1AL0 - chains 1 and F of the 7 polymer chains in the assembly; structure by X-ray diffraction, 3.50 A resolution.

[Chain 1]
Molecule: Scaffolding protein gpd
From: Enterobacteria phage phiX174
Reference sequence: P69486 (VGD_BPPHX); residues 2-152 here correspond to UniProt positions 1-151 (UniProt number = residue number - 1)
Amino-acid sequence (152 residues; row label = number of the first residue in the row):
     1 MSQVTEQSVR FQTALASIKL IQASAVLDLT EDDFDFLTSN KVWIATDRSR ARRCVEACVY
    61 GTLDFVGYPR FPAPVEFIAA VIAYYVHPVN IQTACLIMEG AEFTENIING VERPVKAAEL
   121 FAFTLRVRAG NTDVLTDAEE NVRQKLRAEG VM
Disordered / not traced: 1-5, 149-152

[Chain F]
Molecule: Capsid protein gpf
From: Enterobacteria phage phiX174
Reference sequence: P03641 (VGF_BPPHX); residue numbers follow UniProt; this construct covers 1-426
Amino-acid sequence (426 residues; row label = number of the first residue in the row):
     1 SNIQTGAERM PHDLSHLGFL AGQIGRLITI STTPVIAGDS FEMDAVGALR LSPLRRGLAI
    61 DSTVDIFTFY VPHRHVYGEQ WIKFMKDGVN ATPLPTVNTT GYIDHAAFLG TINPDTNKIP
   121 KHLFQGYLNI YNNYFKAPWM PDRTEANPNE LNQDDARYGF RCCHLKNIWT APLPPETELS
   181 RQMTTSTTSI DIMGLQAAYA NLHTDQERDY FMQRYRDVIS SFGGKTSYDA DNRPLLVMRS
   241 NLWASGYDVD GTDQTSLGQF SGRVQQTYKH SVPRFFVPEH GTMFTLALVR FPPTATKEIQ
   301 YLNAKGALTY TDIAGDPVLY GNLPPREISM KDVFRSGDSS KKFKIAEGQW YRYAPSYVSP
   361 AYHLLEGFPF IQEPPSGDLQ ERVLIRHHDY DQCFQSVQLL QWNSQVKFNV TVYRNLPTTR
   421 DSIMTS
Disordered / not traced: 1-3, 422-426
Differences from the reference sequence: conflict Arg-216 (His in P03641)

[How chain 1 and chain F interact]
Pairs across the interface - 8 pairs, chain 1 then chain F:
  Ser-49(1) with Lys-297(F)
  Arg-52(1) with Glu-373(F), salt bridge
  Arg-70(1) with Asp-338(F)
  Val-111(1) with Asn-152(F)
  Glu-112(1) with Asn-152(F), hydrogen bond (backbone-side chain); Arg-161(F), salt bridge; Glu-381(F)
  Pro-114(1) with His-388(F)
Interface residues without a listed pair, chain 1 (7 interface residues in all): Arg-53
Interface residues without a listed pair, chain F (9 interface residues in all): Lys-331, Ser-340

[Overview]
Chain 1 and chain F form an interface of 7 and 9 residues respectively, with 1 hydrogen bond and 2 salt
bridges. Polar contacts include Arg-52(1)/Glu-373(F), Glu-112(1)/Arg-161(F) and Glu-112(1)/Asn-152(F).
Chain 1 is Scaffolding protein gpd and chain F is Capsid protein gpf, both from Enterobacteria phage phiX174;
the structure, Procapsid of bacteriophage PHIX174, was determined by X-ray diffraction.
